PDB entry 2YNE | X-ray diffraction, 1.72 A resolution | chain A

[Chain A]
Molecule: Glycylpeptide N-tetradecanoyltransferase
From: Plasmodium vivax
Notes: EC 2.3.1.97
Reference sequence: A5K1A2 (A5K1A2_PLAVS); residue numbers follow UniProt; this construct covers 27-410
Amino-acid sequence (384 residues; numbered 27 to 410; the number before each row is that of its first residue):
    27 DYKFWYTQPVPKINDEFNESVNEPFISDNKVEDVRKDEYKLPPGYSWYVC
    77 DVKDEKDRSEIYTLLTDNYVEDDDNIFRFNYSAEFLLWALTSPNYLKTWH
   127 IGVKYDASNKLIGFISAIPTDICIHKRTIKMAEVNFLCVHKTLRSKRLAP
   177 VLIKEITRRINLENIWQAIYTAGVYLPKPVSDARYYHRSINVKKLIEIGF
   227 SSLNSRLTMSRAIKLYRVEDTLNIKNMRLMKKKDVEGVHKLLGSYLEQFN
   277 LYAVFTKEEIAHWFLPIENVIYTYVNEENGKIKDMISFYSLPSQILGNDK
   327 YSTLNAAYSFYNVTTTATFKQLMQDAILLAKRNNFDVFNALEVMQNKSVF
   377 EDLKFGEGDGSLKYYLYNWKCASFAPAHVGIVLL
Metal / ion sites: Mg2+: Leu169 (together with 2-oxopentadecyl-CoA)
Ligand contacts:
  - 2-oxopentadecyl-CoA (NHW): Tyr28, Lys29, Phe30, Trp31, Asn94, Tyr95, Val96, Val160, Asn161, Phe162, Leu163, Cys164, Val165, Leu169, Arg170, Ser171, Lys172, Arg173, Leu174, Ala175, Pro176, Ile179, Ile182, Thr183, Ile186, Asn187, Ile191, Trp192, Gln193, Ala194, Tyr196, Thr197, Ala198, Val200, Leu202, Tyr393
  - YNE (2-(3-piperidin-4-yloxy-1-benzothiophen-2-yl)-5-[(1,3,5-trimethylpyrazol-4-yl)methyl]-1,3,4-oxadiazole): Val96, Glu97, Asp98, Phe103, Arg104, Phe105, Tyr107, Thr197, Tyr211, His213, Tyr315, Leu317, Ser319, Tyr334, Ser335, Asn365, Ala366, Leu367, Leu388, Val408, Leu409, Leu410
Reported in the primary citation:
  - binding site for YNE: Tyr211, Ser319, Tyr334, Leu410

[In short]
Ligands of chain A: 2-oxopentadecyl-CoA and compound YNE. The paper reports a binding site for YNE at Tyr211,
Ser319 and Tyr334 among others.
Chain A is Glycylpeptide N-tetradecanoyltransferase (Plasmodium vivax); the structure, Plasmodium vivax
N-myristoyltransferase in complex with a benzothiophene inhibitor, was determined by X-ray diffraction
together with 2YNC and 2YND from the same study.
